9EK1 - chains k and l of the 39 polymer chains in the assembly; structure by electron microscopy, 7.30 A resolution (low resolution: residue-level contacts below are approximate; hydrogen-bond / salt-bridge calls are withheld).

Chain k (and l):
Name: Matrix protein p17
Organism: Human immunodeficiency virus type 1
Notes: chain l of this document is another copy of the same molecule, construct and numbering; everything in this record applies to it too
Reference sequence: P12497 (POL_HV1N5); residues 1-115 here correspond to UniProt positions 2-116 (UniProt number = residue number + 1)
Sequence (115 residues; row label = number of the first residue in the row):
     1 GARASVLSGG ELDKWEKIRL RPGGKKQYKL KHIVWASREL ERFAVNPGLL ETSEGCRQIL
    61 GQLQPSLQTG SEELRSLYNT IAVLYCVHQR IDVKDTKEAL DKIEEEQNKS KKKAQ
Covalently attached groups: myristic acid (MYR) linked to Gly1
Swiss-Prot annotation at these positions:
  - region: Val6 to Leu30 (Interaction with Gp41), Leu7 to Arg42 (Interaction with host CALM1), Glu11 to Ile18 (Interaction with host AP3D1), Asp13 to His32 (Interaction with membrane phosphatidylinositol 4,5-bisphosphate and RNA), Glu72 to Ser76 (Interaction with membrane phosphatidylinositol 4,5-bisphosphate)
  - motif: Trp15 to Arg21 (Nuclear export signal), Lys25 to Lys31 (Nuclear localization signal)
  - lipidation: Gly1 (N-myristoyl glycine)
From the paper describing this entry:
  - self-association interface (contacts with another copy of this molecule); pairs are residue here / residue on that copy: Glu41-Lys25 (salt bridge) (from molecular simulation)
  - mutagenesis - R19A, E41A, E51A: unchanged growth
  - mutagenesis - R19L: unchanged growth (citing earlier work)
  - mutagenesis - L20K: increased binding to membrane (citing earlier work)

Chain k / chain l interface:
Contacting residue pairs (8):
  Phe43(k) - Ala44(l)
  Thr69(k) - Ala44(l)
  Thr69(k) - Val45(l)
  Thr69(k) - Asn46(l)
  Thr69(k) - Leu49(l)
  Thr69(k) - Gln62(l)
  Gly70(k) - Ala44(l)
  Gly70(k) - Asn46(l)
Interface residues without a listed pair, chain k (6 interface residues in all): Gln68, Leu74, Arg75

In short:
Chain k and chain l form an interface of 6 and 5 residues respectively. Myristic acid is covalently linked to
Gly1(k). From the paper: L20K of chain k increases binding to membrane; a self-association interface involving
Glu41(k); 5 substitutions were tested in all.
Chain k and chain l are both Matrix protein p17 (Human immunodeficiency virus type 1); the structure, HIV-1
mature WT matrix protein p17 lattice, was determined by electron microscopy, deposited together with 9EK2 and
9EK3.
